7FAX - chains A and B; structure by X-ray diffraction, 1.80 A resolution.

Chain A:
Protein: TbLW
Source organism: Trypanosoma brucei brucei TREU927
UniProtKB: Q586Y0 (Q586Y0_TRYB2); residues 4-111 here correspond to UniProt positions 251-358 (UniProt number = residue number + 247)
Chain sequence (111 residues; numbered 1 to 111; the number before each row is that of its first residue):
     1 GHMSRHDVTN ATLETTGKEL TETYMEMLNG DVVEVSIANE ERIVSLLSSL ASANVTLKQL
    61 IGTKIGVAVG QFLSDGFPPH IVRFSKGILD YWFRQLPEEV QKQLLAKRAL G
Disordered / not traced: 1-6, 110-111
Construct notes: expression tag (1-3); engineered mutation Mse-27 (Cys274 in Q586Y0)
Modified positions: Mse-3 (selenomethionine); Mse-25 (selenomethionine; parent Met); Mse-27 (selenomethionine)

Chain B:
Protein: TbLeo1 peptide
Source organism: Trypanosoma brucei brucei TREU927
UniProtKB: Q38DC5 (Q38DC5_TRYB2); residues 125-140 here correspond to UniProt positions 71-86 (UniProt number = residue number - 54)
Chain sequence (18 residues; numbered 123 to 140; the number before each row is that of its first residue):
   123 GSTLEDLFGP LFYVDKSL
Disordered / not traced: 137-140
Construct notes: expression tag (123-124); engineered mutation Leu-133 (Phe79 in Q38DC5)

Interface between chain A and chain B:
Contacting residue pairs - 30 pairs, chain A then chain B:
  Leu-57(A) / Leu-129(B)  hydrophobic
  Leu-60(A) / Phe-130(B)  hydrophobic
  Ile-61(A) / Ser-124(B)
  Ile-61(A) / Leu-129(B)  hydrophobic
  Gly-66(A) / Leu-129(B)
  Gly-66(A) / Phe-130(B)
  Val-67(A) / Asp-128(B)
  Val-67(A) / Leu-129(B)
  Val-67(A) / Gly-131(B)
  Gly-70(A) / Phe-130(B)
  Gly-70(A) / Leu-133(B)
  Leu-73(A) / Leu-133(B)
  Leu-73(A) / Phe-134(B)  hydrophobic
  Ser-74(A) / Leu-133(B)
  Lys-86(A) / Phe-134(B)
  Lys-86(A) / Tyr-135(B)  hydrogen bond (side chain-backbone)
  Leu-89(A) / Phe-130(B)  hydrophobic
  Leu-89(A) / Phe-134(B)  hydrophobic
  Asp-90(A) / Phe-134(B)
  Phe-93(A) / Leu-126(B)  hydrophobic
  Phe-93(A) / Phe-130(B)  hydrophobic
  Phe-93(A) / Val-136(B)  hydrophobic
  Leu-104(A) / Ser-124(B)
  Leu-104(A) / Thr-125(B)
  Leu-104(A) / Leu-126(B)
  Leu-104(A) / Leu-129(B)  hydrophobic
  Leu-105(A) / Val-136(B)  hydrophobic
  Arg-108(A) / Leu-126(B)
  Arg-108(A) / Phe-134(B)  hydrogen bond (side chain-backbone)
  Arg-108(A) / Tyr-135(B)
Also at the interface, not in a pair above, chain A (18 interface residues in all): Gln-71, Trp-92, Leu-96
Also at the interface, not in a pair above, chain B (12 interface residues in all): Glu-127
Interface features reported in the paper:
  - specific contacts: Arg-108(A)/Phe-134(B) (hydrogen bond)
  - interface residues, chain A: Leu-57(A), Leu-60(A), Ile-61(A), Lys-86(A), Leu-89(A), Trp-92(A), Phe-93(A), Leu-96(A), Leu-104(A)
  - hot spots on chain A (mutagenesis) - L60A, K86A, L89A, W92E (>60-fold), F93A (Kd = 9.33 uM), R108A: decreased binding to TbLeo1 peptide (chain B)
  - interface residues, chain B: Leu-126(B), Leu-129(B), Phe-130(B), Phe-134(B)

Summary:
The interface between chain A and chain B involves 18 residues on one side and 12 on the other, with 2
hydrogen bonds. Among the polar pairs are Lys-86(A)/Tyr-135(B) and Arg-108(A)/Phe-134(B). The paper describes
a hydrogen bond between Arg-108(A) and Phe-134(B). From the paper: L60A, K86A and L89A of chain A, among
others, reduce binding to TbLeo1 peptide (chain B); interface residues Leu-57(A), Leu-60(A) and Leu-126(B)
among others; 6 substitutions were tested in all.
Chain A is TbLW and chain B is TbLeo1 peptide, both from Trypanosoma brucei brucei TREU927; the structure,
Complex structure of TbLeo1 and LW domain from Trypanosoma brucei, was determined by X-ray diffraction (same
publication as 7XGW and 7FAW).
